8RT7 - chains N and O of the 46 polymer chains in the assembly; structure by electron microscopy, 2.93 A resolution.

# Chain N
Protein: TrwF protein
Source organism: Escherichia coli
UniProt: A8R757 (A8R757_SALDU); residues 1-266 here = UniProt positions 1-266
Sequence (266 residues; row label = number of the first residue in the row):
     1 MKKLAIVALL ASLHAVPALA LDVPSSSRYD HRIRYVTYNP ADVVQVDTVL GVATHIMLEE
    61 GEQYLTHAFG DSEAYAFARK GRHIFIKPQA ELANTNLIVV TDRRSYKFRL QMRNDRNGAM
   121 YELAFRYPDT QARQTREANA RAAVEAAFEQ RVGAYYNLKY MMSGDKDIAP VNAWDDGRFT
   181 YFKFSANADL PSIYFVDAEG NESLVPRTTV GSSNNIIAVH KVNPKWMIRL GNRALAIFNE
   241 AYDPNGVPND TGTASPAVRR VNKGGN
Not modelled in the structure: 1-20

# Chain O
Protein: TrwH
Source organism: Escherichia coli
UniProt: A7KZV0 (A7KZV0_SALDU); residues 1-47 here = UniProt positions 1-47
Sequence (47 residues; numbered 1 to 47; the number before each row is that of its first residue):
     1 MKTIIFAILM TGLLSACASA PKPKQPSDFN REPVNKTVPV EIQRGAL
Not modelled in the structure: 1-16, 45-47

# Chain N / chain O interface
Contacting residue pairs (52):
  Y156(N) - I42(O)  hydrophobic
  L158(N) - N35(O)
  L158(N) - P39(O)
  L158(N) - I42(O)  hydrophobic
  Y160(N) - P33(O)
  Y160(N) - V34(O)  hydrogen bond (backbone-backbone)
  M161(N) - R31(O)
  M161(N) - E32(O)
  M161(N) - P33(O)  hydrophobic
  M161(N) - V34(O)
  M162(N) - N30(O)
  M162(N) - R31(O)
  M162(N) - E32(O)  hydrogen bond (backbone-backbone)
  M162(N) - P33(O)
  M162(N) - V34(O)  hydrophobic
  M162(N) - K36(O)
  S163(N) - P26(O)
  S163(N) - S27(O)  hydrogen bond (side chain-backbone)
  S163(N) - D28(O)  hydrogen bond
  S163(N) - N30(O)
  S163(N) - R31(O)
  G164(N) - P26(O)
  G164(N) - S27(O)
  G164(N) - N30(O)  hydrogen bond (backbone-side chain)
  D165(N) - K24(O)  salt bridge
  K166(N) - N30(O)  hydrogen bond (side chain-backbone)
  K166(N) - E32(O)  salt bridge
  P170(N) - V34(O)
  V171(N) - V34(O)
  N172(N) - V34(O)
  N172(N) - N35(O)  hydrogen bond
  N172(N) - T37(O)  hydrogen bond (side chain-backbone)
  N172(N) - P39(O)
  A173(N) - V34(O)
  A173(N) - N35(O)  hydrogen bond (backbone-side chain)
  W174(N) - P39(O)  hydrophobic
  W174(N) - E41(O)
  K183(N) - V40(O)
  K183(N) - E41(O)  salt bridge
  E202(N) - Q25(O)
  I216(N) - E41(O)
  M227(N) - P26(O)
  R229(N) - P23(O)
  R229(N) - K24(O)  hydrogen bond (side chain-backbone)
  R229(N) - Q25(O)
  N232(N) - K24(O)
  R233(N) - K24(O)
  A234(N) - K24(O)
  A234(N) - P26(O)
  A236(N) - P26(O)  hydrophobic
  F238(N) - R31(O)
  E240(N) - R31(O)  salt bridge
Also at the interface, not in a pair above, chain N (27 interface residues in all): L235, I237

# In short
27 residues of chain N and 18 residues of chain O are in contact; the contacts include 10 hydrogen bonds and 4
salt bridges. Polar contacts include D165(N)-K24(O), K166(N)-E32(O) and K183(N)-E41(O).
Here chain N is TrwF protein and chain O is TrwH, both from Escherichia coli. Entry 8RT7 (Conformation-B of
the full-length outer membrane core complex (TrwH/VirB7, TrwF/VirB9, TrwE/VirB10CTD) from the fully-assembled
R388 type ...) was determined by electron microscopy, deposited together with 8RT4, 8RT5, 8RT6, 8RT8, 8RT9,
8RTA, 8RTB and 8RTD.
